PDB entry 8PEB | X-ray diffraction, 1.17 A resolution | chain A

== Chain A ==
Name: Beta-lactamase
Organism: Klebsiella pneumoniae
Notes: EC 3.5.2.6
Reference sequence: Q6XEC0 (Q6XEC0_KLEPN); numbering as in UniProt (aligned over 24-265)
Amino-acid sequence (242 residues; row label = number of the first residue in the row):
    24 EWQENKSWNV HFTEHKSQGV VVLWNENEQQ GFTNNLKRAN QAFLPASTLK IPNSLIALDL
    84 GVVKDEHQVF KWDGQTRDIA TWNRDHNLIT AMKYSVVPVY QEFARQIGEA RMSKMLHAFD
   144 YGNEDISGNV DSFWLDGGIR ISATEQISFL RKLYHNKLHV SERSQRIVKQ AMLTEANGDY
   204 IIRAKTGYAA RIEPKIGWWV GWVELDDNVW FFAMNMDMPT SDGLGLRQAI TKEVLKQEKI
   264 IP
Sequence notes: engineered mutation Val-33 (Ala in Q6XEC0), Glu-51 (Lys in Q6XEC0), Leu-72 (Phe in Q6XEC0), Ala-212 (Ser in Q6XEC0), Ala-213 (Thr in Q6XEC0)
Small-molecule neighbours: malonate ion (MLI): Ala-69, Ser-70, Lys-73, Ser-118, Lys-208, Thr-209, Gly-210, Tyr-211, Arg-250
Curated features (UniProtKB/Swiss-Prot):
  - active site: Ser-70 (Acyl-ester intermediate)
  - binding site (a beta-lactam): Ser-70, Lys-73, Ser-118, Arg-250
  - modified residue: Lys-73 (N6-carboxylysine)
  - mutagenesis: Ser-70 (S70A: Does not alter thermal stability; S70G: Increases thermal stability. Abolishes hydrolysis of cephalothin and decreases catalytic efficiency about 60-fold with respect to ampicillin), Arg-189 (R189A: No significant effect on catalytic efficiency with respect to ampicillin. Very little reduction in dimerization at neutral pH. Predominantly monomer at neutral pH; when associated with A-206 ...), Arg-206 (R206A: No significant effect on catalytic efficiency with respect to ampicillin, nitrocefin or imipenem. Very little reduction in dimerization at neutral pH. Predominantly monomer at neutral pH ...)
What the authors report for this chain:
  - contacts within the chain: Thr-71/Tyr-144 (hydrogen bond), Tyr-144/Gln-169 (from molecular simulation)
  - catalytic residues: Ser-70 (citing earlier work)
  - mutagenesis - F72L/S212A (70-fold), F72L/T213A (60-fold), F72L (8-fold), S212A (1.5-fold), T213A (1.5-fold): increased catalytic activity
  - mutagenesis - A33V/F72L/S212A/T213A (40-fold): increased growth in response to CAZ
  - mutagenesis - F72L, F72L/T213A (6.3-fold), F72L/S212A/T213A (3-fold), F72L/S212A: increased growth
  - mutagenesis - F72L (Tm change 6 degC): decreased stability

== In short ==
Chain A binds malonate ion. UniProt lists active-site residue Ser-70, 4 beta-lactam-binding residues and 3
mutagenesis sites. The paper reports the catalytic residue Ser-70; F72L/S212A, F72L/T213A and F72L, among
others, increase catalytic activity; 7 substitutions were tested in all.
Chain A is Beta-lactamase (Klebsiella pneumoniae); the structure, OXA-48_Q5. Epistasis Arises from Shifting
the Rate-Limiting Step during Enzyme Evolution, was determined by X-ray diffraction together with 8PEA and
8PEC from the same study.
